9R9D - chain A; structure by X-ray diffraction, 2.16 A resolution.

== Chain A ==
Molecule: Cholinesterase
Organism: Homo sapiens
Notes: EC 3.1.1.8
UniProtKB: P06276 (CHLE_HUMAN); residues 1-529 here correspond to UniProt positions 29-557 (UniProt number = residue number + 28)
Sequence (529 residues; numbered 1 to 529; the number before each row is that of its first residue):
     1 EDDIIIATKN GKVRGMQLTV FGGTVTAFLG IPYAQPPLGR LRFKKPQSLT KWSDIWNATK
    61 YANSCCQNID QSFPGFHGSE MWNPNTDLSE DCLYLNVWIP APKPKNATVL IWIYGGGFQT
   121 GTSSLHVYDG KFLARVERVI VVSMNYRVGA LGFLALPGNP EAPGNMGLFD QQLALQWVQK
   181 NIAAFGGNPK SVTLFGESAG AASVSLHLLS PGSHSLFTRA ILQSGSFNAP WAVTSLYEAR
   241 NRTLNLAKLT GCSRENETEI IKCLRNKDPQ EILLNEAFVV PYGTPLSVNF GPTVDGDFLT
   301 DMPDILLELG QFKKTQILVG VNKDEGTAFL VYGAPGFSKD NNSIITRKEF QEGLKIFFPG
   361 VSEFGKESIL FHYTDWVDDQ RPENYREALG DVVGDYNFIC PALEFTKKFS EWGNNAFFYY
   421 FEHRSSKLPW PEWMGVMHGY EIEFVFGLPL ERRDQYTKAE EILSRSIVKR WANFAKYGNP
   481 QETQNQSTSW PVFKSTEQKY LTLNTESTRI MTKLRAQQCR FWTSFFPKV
Disordered / not traced: 1-3
Sequence notes: engineered mutation Gln17 (Asn45 in P06276), Gln455 (Asn483 in P06276), Gln481 (Asn509 in P06276), Gln486 (Asn514 in P06276)
Curated features (UniProtKB/Swiss-Prot):
  - active site: Ser198 (Acyl-ester intermediate), Glu325 (Charge relay system), His438 (Charge relay system)
  - binding site (tacrine): Trp82, His438
  - binding site (substrate): Gly116, Gly117
  - modified residue: Ser198 (Phosphoserine)
  - glycosylation (N-linked (GlcNAc...) asparagine): Asn57 (complex), Asn106 (complex), Asn241 (complex), Asn256 (complex), Asn341 (complex), Asn485
Cystine bridges: Cys65-Cys92, Cys252-Cys263, Cys400-Cys519
Covalently attached groups: N-acetylglucosamine (NAG) linked to Asn57, Asn256, Asn485; glycan linked to Asn106, Asn241, Asn341
Ligand contacts: A1JDP (N-(2-methoxyethyl)-N-[[(3R)-1-prop-2-ynylpyrrolidin-3-yl]methyl]naphthalene-2-carboxamide): Trp82, Gly116, Gly117, Thr120, Glu197, Ser198, Trp231, Pro285, Leu286, Ser287, Val288, Ala328, Phe329, Tyr332, Phe398, His438, Gly439

== In short ==
Ligands of chain A: compound A1JDP. N-acetylglucosamine is covalently linked to Asn57, Asn256 and Asn485.
UniProt lists 3 active-site residues, tacrine-binding residues Trp82 and His438 and substrate-binding residues
Gly116 and Gly117.
Chain A is Cholinesterase (Homo sapiens); the structure, Recombinant human butyrylcholinesterase in complex
with N-(2-methoxyethyl)-N-{[1-(prop-2-yn-1-yl)pyrrolidin-3-yl]methyl}naphthalene-2-carboxamide, was determined
by X-ray diffraction together with 9R9E from the same study.
